2AVS - chains A and B; structure by X-ray diffraction, 1.10 A resolution.

== Chain A (and B) ==
Molecule: Pol polyprotein
Organism: Human immunodeficiency virus 1
Notes: EC 3.4.23.16; fragment: retropepsin; chain B of this document is another copy of the same molecule, construct and numbering; everything in this record applies to it too
Reference sequence: P04587 (POL_HV1B5); residues 1-99 here correspond to UniProt positions 69-167 (UniProt number = residue number + 68)
Sequence (99 residues; each row starts with the number of its first residue):
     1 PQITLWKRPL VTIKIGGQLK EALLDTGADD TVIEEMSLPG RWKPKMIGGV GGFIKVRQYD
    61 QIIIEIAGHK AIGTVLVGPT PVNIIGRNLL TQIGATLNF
Differences from the reference sequence: engineered mutation Lys7 (Gln75 in P04587), Ile33 (Leu101 in P04587), Val50 (Ile118 in P04587), Ile63 (Leu131 in P04587), Ala67 (Cys135 in P04587), Ala95 (Cys163 in P04587)
Residues lining bound ligands: indinavir (MK1; N-[2(R)-hydroxy-1(S)-indanyl]-5-[(2(S)-tertiary butylaminocarbonyl)-4(3-pyridylmethyl)piperazino]-4(S)-hydroxy-2(R)-phenylmethylpentanamide): Arg8, Leu23, Asp25, Gly27, Ala28, Asp29, Asp30, Val32, Ile47, Gly48, Gly49, Val50, Pro81, Val82, Ile84
What the authors report for this chain:
  - contacts within the chain: Val50-Gly51 (backbone contact), Val50-Gly52
  - self-association interface (contacts with another copy of this molecule); pairs are residue here / residue on that copy: Val50-Ile47, Val50-Val50, Val50-Ile54, Val50-Pro81, Val50-Ile84
  - binding site for indinavir: Arg8, Asp25, Gly27, Asp29, Val50
  - mutagenesis - I50V (Kd = 19 nM): decreased stability in response to Dimer dissociation
  - catalytic residues: Asp25 (proposed by the authors, not directly observed)

== Chain A / chain B interface ==
Contacting residue pairs - 97 pairs, chain A then chain B:
  Pro1(A) - Leu97(B)
  Pro1(A) - Asn98(B)
  Pro1(A) - Phe99(B)  hydrogen bond (backbone-backbone)
  Gln2(A) - Thr96(B)  hydrogen bond
  Gln2(A) - Leu97(B)
  Gln2(A) - Asn98(B)  hydrogen bond
  Ile3(A) - Thr96(B)
  Ile3(A) - Leu97(B)  hydrogen bond (backbone-backbone)
  Ile3(A) - Phe99(B)  hydrophobic
  Leu5(A) - Thr26(B)
  Leu5(A) - Arg87(B)  hydrogen bond (backbone-side chain)
  Leu5(A) - Leu90(B)  hydrophobic
  Leu5(A) - Thr91(B)
  Leu5(A) - Ala95(B)
  Trp6(A) - Arg87(B)  hydrogen bond (backbone-side chain)
  Trp6(A) - Thr91(B)
  Lys7(A) - Arg87(B)
  Arg8(A) - Asp29(B)  salt bridge
  Arg8(A) - Arg87(B)
  Pro9(A) - Thr26(B)
  Pro9(A) - Arg87(B)
  Leu23(A) - Gly27(B)
  Leu24(A) - Thr26(B)  hydrogen bond (backbone-side chain)
  Leu24(A) - Leu97(B)  hydrophobic
  Asp25(A) - Asp25(B)
  Asp25(A) - Thr26(B)
  Asp25(A) - Gly27(B)  hydrogen bond (side chain-backbone)
  Thr26(A) - Leu5(B)
  Thr26(A) - Pro9(B)
  Thr26(A) - Leu24(B)  hydrogen bond (side chain-backbone)
  Thr26(A) - Asp25(B)
  Thr26(A) - Thr26(B)  hydrogen bond (backbone-side chain)
  Thr26(A) - Leu97(B)
  Gly27(A) - Leu23(B)
  Gly27(A) - Asp25(B)  hydrogen bond (backbone-side chain)
  Asp29(A) - Arg8(B)  salt bridge
  Gly49(A) - Val50(B)
  Gly49(A) - Pro81(B)
  Val50(A) - Ile47(B)  hydrophobic
  Val50(A) - Gly49(B)
  Val50(A) - Val50(B)  hydrogen bond (backbone-backbone)
  Val50(A) - Ile54(B)  hydrophobic
  Val50(A) - Thr80(B)
  Val50(A) - Pro81(B)
  Val50(A) - Ile84(B)  hydrophobic
  Gly51(A) - Val50(B)  hydrogen bond (backbone-backbone)
  Gly51(A) - Gly51(B)
  Gly51(A) - Gly52(B)
  Gly52(A) - Val50(B)
  Gly52(A) - Gly51(B)
  Ile54(A) - Val50(B)  hydrophobic
  Ile54(A) - Gly51(B)
  Ala67(A) - Phe99(B)  hydrophobic
  His69(A) - Phe99(B)
  Ile84(A) - Val50(B)  hydrophobic
  Arg87(A) - Leu5(B)  hydrogen bond (side chain-backbone)
  Arg87(A) - Trp6(B)  hydrogen bond (side chain-backbone)
  Arg87(A) - Lys7(B)
  Arg87(A) - Arg8(B)
  Arg87(A) - Pro9(B)
  Leu90(A) - Leu5(B)  hydrophobic
  Thr91(A) - Leu5(B)
  Thr91(A) - Trp6(B)
  Gln92(A) - Trp6(B)
  Ile93(A) - Phe99(B)
  Gly94(A) - Asn98(B)
  Gly94(A) - Phe99(B)
  Ala95(A) - Leu5(B)
  Ala95(A) - Asn98(B)
  Ala95(A) - Phe99(B)  hydrophobic
  Thr96(A) - Gln2(B)  hydrogen bond
  Thr96(A) - Ile3(B)
  Thr96(A) - Thr4(B)
  Thr96(A) - Thr96(B)
  Thr96(A) - Leu97(B)
  Thr96(A) - Asn98(B)  hydrogen bond (backbone-backbone)
  Leu97(A) - Pro1(B)
  Leu97(A) - Gln2(B)
  Leu97(A) - Ile3(B)  hydrogen bond (backbone-backbone)
  Leu97(A) - Leu24(B)  hydrophobic
  Leu97(A) - Thr26(B)
  Leu97(A) - Thr96(B)
  Leu97(A) - Leu97(B)  hydrophobic
  Asn98(A) - Pro1(B)
  Asn98(A) - Gln2(B)  hydrogen bond
  Asn98(A) - Gly94(B)
  Asn98(A) - Ala95(B)
  Asn98(A) - Thr96(B)  hydrogen bond (backbone-backbone)
  Asn98(A) - Asn98(B)  hydrogen bond
  Phe99(A) - Pro1(B)  hydrogen bond (backbone-backbone)
  Phe99(A) - Ile3(B)  hydrophobic
  Phe99(A) - Leu24(B)  hydrophobic
  Phe99(A) - Ala67(B)  hydrophobic
  Phe99(A) - His69(B)
  Phe99(A) - Ile93(B)
  Phe99(A) - Gly94(B)
  Phe99(A) - Ala95(B)  hydrophobic
Other interface residues (no listed pair), chain A (37 interface residues in all): Thr4, Phe53, Thr80, Pro81
Other interface residues (no listed pair), chain B (38 interface residues in all): Gly48, Ile66

== Summary ==
37 residues of chain A face 38 of chain B across their interface; the contacts include 22 hydrogen bonds and 2
salt bridges. Polar pairs include Arg8(A)-Asp29(B), Gln2(A)-Thr96(B) and Gln2(A)-Asn98(B). Ligands of chain A:
indinavir. From the paper: the catalytic residue Asp25(A); I50V of chain A reduces stability in response to
Dimer dissociation.
Chain A and chain B are both Pol polyprotein (Human immunodeficiency virus 1); the structure, kinetics,
stability, and structural changes in high resolution crystal structures of HIV-1 protease with drug resistant
..., was determined by X-ray diffraction (same publication as 2AVM, 2AVO, 2AVQ and 2AVV).
